PDB entry 9B7N | electron microscopy, 3.02 A resolution | chains F and H of the 8 polymer chains in the assembly

== Chain F ==
Protein: Capsid protein VP1
Source organism: Adeno-associated virus
UniProtKB: Q6JC22 (Q6JC22_9VIRU); numbering as in UniProt (aligned over 203-736)
Amino-acid sequence (534 residues; each row starts with the number of its first residue):
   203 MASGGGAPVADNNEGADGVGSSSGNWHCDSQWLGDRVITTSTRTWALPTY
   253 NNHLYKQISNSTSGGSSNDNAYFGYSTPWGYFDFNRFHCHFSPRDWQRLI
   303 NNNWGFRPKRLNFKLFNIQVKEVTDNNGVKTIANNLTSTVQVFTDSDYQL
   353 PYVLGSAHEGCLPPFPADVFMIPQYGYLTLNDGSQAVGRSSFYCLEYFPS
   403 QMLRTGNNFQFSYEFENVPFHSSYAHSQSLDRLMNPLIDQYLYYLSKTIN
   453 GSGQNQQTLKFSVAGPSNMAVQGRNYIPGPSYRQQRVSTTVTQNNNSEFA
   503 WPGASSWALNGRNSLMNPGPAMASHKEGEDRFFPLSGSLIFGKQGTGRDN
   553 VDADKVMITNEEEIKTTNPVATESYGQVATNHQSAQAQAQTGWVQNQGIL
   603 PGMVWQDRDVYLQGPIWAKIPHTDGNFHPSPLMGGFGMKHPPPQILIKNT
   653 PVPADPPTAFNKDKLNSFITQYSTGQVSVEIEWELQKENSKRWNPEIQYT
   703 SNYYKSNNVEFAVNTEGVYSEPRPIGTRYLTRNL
Disordered / not traced: 203-218, 326-333, 654-668
What the authors report for this chain:
  - mutagenesis - Q588R: abolished binding to Fab1-1

== Chain H ==
Protein: Fab2-4 heavy chain
Source organism: Homo sapiens
Amino-acid sequence (126 residues; each row starts with the number of its first residue):
    20 EVQLLESGGGLVHPGGSLRLSCAASGFPFSNFAMSWVRQAPGKGLEWVST
    70 ISGSSGSTYYADSVRGRFTISRDYSKNTVYLEMNSLRADDTAIYYCAKDR
   120 MITFGEVIVKHYDAFEIWGQGTRVAV
Cystine bridges: Cys-41/Cys-115

== Interface between chain F and chain H ==
Pairs across the interface - 9 pairs, chain F then chain H:
  Thr-492(F) with Gln-22(H)
  Gly-530(F) with Glu-20(H), hydrogen bond (backbone-backbone)
  Asn-704(F) with Ser-49(H)
  Tyr-705(F) with Tyr-93(H), hydrophobic
  Tyr-706(F) with Ser-49(H); Ser-73(H); Tyr-93(H)
  Lys-707(F) with Ser-74(H); Tyr-93(H)
Interface residues without a listed pair, chain F (7 interface residues in all): Asp-532
Interface residues without a listed pair, chain H (9 interface residues in all): Gly-45, Gly-72, Gly-124

== Overview ==
Chain F and chain H form an interface of 7 and 9 residues respectively; the contacts include 1 hydrogen bond.
The hydrogen-bonded pair Gly-530(F)/Glu-20(H) is a backbone contact. From the paper: Q588R of chain F
abolishes binding to Fab1-1.
Here chain F is Capsid protein VP1 (Adeno-associated virus) and chain H is Fab2-4 heavy chain (Homo sapiens).
Entry 9B7N (Fab2-4 in complex with the capsid of Adeno-associated virus type 9) was determined by electron
microscopy together with 9B6N, 9B6O, 9B6Q, 9B6R, 9B6S, 9B6T and 9 further entries from the same study.
